PDB entry 7LYA | electron microscopy, 2.91 A resolution | chains E and J of the 10 polymer chains in the assembly

[Chain E]
Protein: Histone H3.1
Source organism: Homo sapiens
UniProtKB: P68431 (H31_HUMAN); residues 0-135 here correspond to UniProt positions 1-136 (UniProt number = residue number + 1)
Sequence (140 residues; row label = number of the first residue in the row; numbers below 1 keep their minus sign (Gly-4 is residue -4)):
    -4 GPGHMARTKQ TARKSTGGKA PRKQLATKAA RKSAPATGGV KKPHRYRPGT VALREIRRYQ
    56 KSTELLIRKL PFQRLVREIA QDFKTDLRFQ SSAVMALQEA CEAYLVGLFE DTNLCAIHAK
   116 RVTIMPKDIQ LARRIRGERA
Unresolved in the structure: -4 to 36
Construct notes: expression tag (-4 to -1)
Swiss-Prot annotation at these positions:
  - modified residue: Arg2 (Asymmetric dimethylarginine), Thr3 (Phosphothreonine), Lys4 (Allysine), Gln5 (5-glutamyl dopamine), Thr6 (Phosphothreonine), Arg8 (Citrulline), Lys9 (N6,N6,N6-trimethyllysine), Ser10 (ADP-ribosylserine), Thr11 (Phosphothreonine), Lys14 (N6-(2-hydroxyisobutyryl)lysine), Arg17 (Asymmetric dimethylarginine), Lys18 (N6-(2-hydroxyisobutyryl)lysine), Lys23 (N6-(2-hydroxyisobutyryl)lysine), Arg26 (Citrulline), Lys27 (N6,N6,N6-trimethyllysine), Ser28 (ADP-ribosylserine), Lys36 (N6,N6,N6-trimethyllysine), Lys37 (N6-methyllysine), Tyr41 (Phosphotyrosine), Lys56 (N6,N6,N6-trimethyllysine) and 8 more in UniProt
  - lipidation: Lys18 (N6-decanoyllysine)

[Chain J]
Molecule: 147-nt DNA strand
Source organism: Homo sapiens
Sequence (147 nucleotides; row label = number of the first residue in the row; numbers below 1 keep their minus sign (DA-73 is residue -73)):
   -73 ATCGGATGTA TATATCTGAC ACGTGCCTGG AGACTAGGGA GTAATCCCCT TGGCGGTTAA
   -13 AACGCGGGGG ACAGCGCGTA CGTGCGTTTA AGCGGTGCTA GAGCTGTCTA CGACCAATTG
    47 AGCGGCCTCG GCACCGGGAT TCTCGAT
Unresolved in the structure: -73

[Chain E / chain J interface]
Pairs across the interface (23; chain E residue first):
  Arg40(E) - DG-8(J)  base contact
  Arg40(E) - DG71(J)  phosphate contact
  Tyr41(E) - DT69(J)  phosphate contact
  Tyr41(E) - DC70(J)  sugar contact
  Arg42(E) - DG-5(J)  salt bridge to the phosphate
  Arg42(E) - DC70(J)  hydrogen bond to the phosphate
  Arg42(E) - DG71(J)  salt bridge to the phosphate
  Pro43(E) - DG-5(J)  sugar contact
  Thr45(E) - DC70(J)  hydrogen bond to the phosphate
  Arg63(E) - DA-13(J)  salt bridge to the phosphate
  Arg72(E) - DT-23(J)  salt bridge to the phosphate
  Arg83(E) - DT-24(J)  phosphate contact
  Arg83(E) - DT-23(J)  phosphate contact
  Phe84(E) - DT-24(J)  sugar contact
  Phe84(E) - DT-23(J)  hydrogen bond to the phosphate
  Gln85(E) - DT-24(J)  phosphate contact
  Ser86(E) - DT-24(J)  phosphate contact
  Arg116(E) - DA-3(J)  phosphate contact
  Arg116(E) - DC-2(J)  phosphate contact
  Val117(E) - DA-3(J)  hydrogen bond to the phosphate
  Thr118(E) - DA-3(J)  hydrogen bond to the phosphate
  Met120(E) - DA-3(J)  phosphate contact
  Met120(E) - DC-2(J)  phosphate contact
Other interface residues (no listed pair), chain E (17 interface residues in all): His39, Leu82
Other interface residues (no listed pair), chain J (13 interface residues in all): DA-14, DG-6, DG-4

[In short]
Chain E and chain J form an interface of 17 and 13 residues respectively, with 5 hydrogen bonds and 4 salt
bridges. Polar pairs include Arg42(E)-DC70(J), Thr45(E)-DC70(J) and Phe84(E)-DT-23(J).
Chain E is Histone H3.1 and chain J is a 147-nt DNA strand, both from Homo sapiens; the structure, Cryo-EM
structure of the human nucleosome core particle with linked histone proteins H2A and H2B, was determined by
electron microscopy together with 7LYB from the same study.
